Entry 8VWS (electron microscopy, 3.10 A resolution); this record covers chains C and I of the 10 polymer chains in the assembly.

== Chain C ==
Name: Histone H2A type 1
Source organism: Homo sapiens
Reference sequence: P0C0S8 (H2A1_HUMAN); residues 1-129 here correspond to UniProt positions 2-130 (UniProt number = residue number + 1)
Chain sequence (129 residues; row label = number of the first residue in the row):
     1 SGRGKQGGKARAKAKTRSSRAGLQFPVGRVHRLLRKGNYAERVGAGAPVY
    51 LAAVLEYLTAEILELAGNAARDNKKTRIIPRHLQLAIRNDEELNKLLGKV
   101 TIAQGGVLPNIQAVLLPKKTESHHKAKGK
Disordered / not traced: 1-11, 119-129
Swiss-Prot annotation at these positions:
  - modified residue: Ser1 (N-acetylserine), Arg3 (Citrulline), Lys5 (N6-(2-hydroxyisobutyryl)lysine), Lys9 (N6-(2-hydroxyisobutyryl)lysine), Lys13 (N6-(beta-hydroxybutyryl)lysine), Lys36 (N6-(2-hydroxyisobutyryl)lysine), Lys74 (N6-(2-hydroxyisobutyryl)lysine), Lys75 (N6-(2-hydroxyisobutyryl)lysine), Lys95 (N6-(2-hydroxyisobutyryl)lysine), Lys99 (N6-glutaryllysine), Gln104 (N5-methylglutamine), Lys118 (N6-(2-hydroxyisobutyryl)lysine), Lys119 (N6-crotonyllysine), Thr120 (Phosphothreonine), Lys125 (N6-crotonyllysine)
  - cross-link (Glycyl lysine isopeptide (Lys-Gly)): Lys13 (interchain with G-Cter in ubiquitin), Lys15 (interchain with G-Cter in ubiquitin), Lys119 (interchain with G-Cter in ubiquitin)

== Chain I ==
Molecule: 601 I strand (non-damaged strand)
Sequence (147 nucleotides; each row starts with the number of its first residue):
     1 ATCGAGAATCCCGGTGCCGAGGCCGCTCAATTGGTCGTAGACAGCTCTAG
    51 CACCGCTTAAACGCACGTACGCGCTGTCCCCCGCGTTTTAACCGCCAAGG
   101 GGATTACTCCCTAGTCTCCAGGCACGTGTCAGATCTATACATCCGAT

== Chain C / chain I interface ==
Contacting residue pairs (15):
  Ala12(C) with DT32(I), phosphate contact; DG33(I), phosphate contact
  Ala14(C) with DT31(I), phosphate contact; DT32(I), phosphate contact
  Lys15(C) with DT31(I), phosphate contact; DT32(I), hydrogen bond to the phosphate
  Thr16(C) with DT31(I), phosphate contact
  Arg17(C) with DT31(I), salt bridge to the phosphate
  Arg20(C) with DT32(I), salt bridge to the phosphate
  Gly28(C) with DA30(I), sugar contact; DT31(I), phosphate contact
  Arg29(C) with DA30(I), phosphate contact
  Arg32(C) with DA30(I), salt bridge to the phosphate
  Arg42(C) with DA39(I), sugar contact
  Arg77(C) with DA20(I), sugar contact
Other interface residues (no listed pair), chain C (12 interface residues in all): Lys13
Other interface residues (no listed pair), chain I (7 interface residues in all): DA29

== Overview ==
12 residues of chain C face 7 of chain I across their interface, with 1 hydrogen bond and 3 salt bridges.
Polar contacts include Lys15(C)-DT32(I), Arg17(C)-DT31(I) and Arg20(C)-DT32(I).
Chain C is Histone H2A type 1 (Homo sapiens) and chain I is 601 I strand (non-damaged strand); the structure,
Nucleosome containing 8oxoG at SHL-6, was determined by electron microscopy together with 8VWT, 8VWU and 8VWV
from the same study.
